6Y2A - chains A and C of the 3 polymer chains in the assembly; structure by X-ray diffraction, 1.25 A resolution.

== Chain A ==
Protein: MHC class I antigen
From: Homo sapiens
Reference sequence: A3F718 (A3F718_HUMAN); residues 1-276 here correspond to UniProt positions 11-286 (UniProt number = residue number + 10)
Sequence (276 residues; numbered 1 to 276; the number before each row is that of its first residue):
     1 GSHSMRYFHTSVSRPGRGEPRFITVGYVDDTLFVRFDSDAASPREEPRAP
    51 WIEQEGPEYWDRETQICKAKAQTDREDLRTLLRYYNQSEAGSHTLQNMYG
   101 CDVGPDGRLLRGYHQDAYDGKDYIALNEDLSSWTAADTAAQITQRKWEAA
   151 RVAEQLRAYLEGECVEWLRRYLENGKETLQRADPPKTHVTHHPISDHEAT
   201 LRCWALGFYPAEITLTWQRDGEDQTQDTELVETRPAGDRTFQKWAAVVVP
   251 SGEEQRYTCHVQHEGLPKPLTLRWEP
Disulfide bonds: Cys-101/Cys-164, Cys-203/Cys-259

== Chain C ==
Protein: mQ
From: synthetic construct
Sequence (9 residues; numbered 1 to 9; the number before each row is that of its first residue):
     1 GRLNQPIKV

== Chain A / chain C interface ==
Residue-residue contacts - 40 pairs, chain A then chain C:
  Met-5(A) with Gly-1(C)
  Tyr-7(A) with Gly-1(C), hydrogen bond (side chain-backbone); Arg-2(C)
  His-9(A) with Arg-2(C), hydrogen bond
  Thr-24(A) with Arg-2(C), hydrogen bond
  Glu-45(A) with Arg-2(C), salt bridge
  Glu-63(A) with Gly-1(C); Arg-2(C), salt bridge
  Ile-66(A) with Arg-2(C); Leu-3(C); Asn-4(C)
  Cys-67(A) with Arg-2(C), hydrogen bond
  Thr-73(A) with Ile-7(C); Lys-8(C)
  Glu-76(A) with Lys-8(C), salt bridge
  Asp-77(A) with Ile-7(C); Lys-8(C); Val-9(C), hydrogen bond (side chain-backbone)
  Thr-80(A) with Val-9(C)
  Leu-81(A) with Val-9(C), hydrophobic
  Tyr-84(A) with Val-9(C), hydrogen bond (side chain-backbone)
  Tyr-99(A) with Arg-2(C); Leu-3(C), hydrogen bond (side chain-backbone)
  His-114(A) with Ile-7(C)
  Thr-143(A) with Val-9(C), hydrogen bond (side chain-backbone)
  Lys-146(A) with Lys-8(C); Val-9(C), hydrogen bond (side chain-backbone)
  Trp-147(A) with Ile-7(C), hydrophobic; Lys-8(C), hydrogen bond (side chain-backbone)
  Val-152(A) with Gln-5(C); Ile-7(C), hydrophobic
  Gln-155(A) with Gln-5(C), hydrogen bond
  Leu-156(A) with Leu-3(C), hydrophobic; Gln-5(C); Ile-7(C), hydrophobic
  Tyr-159(A) with Gly-1(C), hydrogen bond (side chain-backbone); Arg-2(C); Leu-3(C)
  Trp-167(A) with Gly-1(C)
  Tyr-171(A) with Gly-1(C), hydrogen bond (side chain-backbone)
Other interface residues (no listed pair), chain A (29 interface residues in all): Val-34, Tyr-59, Tyr-123, Glu-163
Other interface residues (no listed pair), chain C (9 interface residues in all): Pro-6

== In short ==
29 residues of chain A and 9 residues of chain C are in contact; the contacts include 13 hydrogen bonds and 3
salt bridges. Polar contacts include Glu-45(A)/Arg-2(C), Glu-63(A)/Arg-2(C) and Glu-76(A)/Lys-8(C).
Chain A is MHC class I antigen (Homo sapiens) and chain C is mQ (synthetic construct); the structure, Crystal
structure of HLA-B2705 complexed with the nona-peptide mQ, was determined by X-ray diffraction.
